PDB entry 1YQL | X-ray diffraction, 2.60 A resolution | chains C and A of the 3 polymer chains in the assembly

[Chain C]
Molecule: 12-nt DNA strand
Sequence (12 nucleotides; each row starts with the number of its first residue):
    18 GTCCAXGTCT AC
Modified residues: PPW (7-deaza-8-aza-2'-deoxyguanosine-5'-monophosphate) at position 23
Ion coordination: Ca2+ site 1 near DG24 (its only coordinating residue here); Ca2+ site 2: DC26 (shared with Cys-241(A), Leu-243(A), Val-246(A) of chain A)

[Chain A]
Protein: N-glycosylase/DNA lyase
Organism: Homo sapiens
Notes: EC 3.2.2.-; fragment: 8-oxoguanine DNA glycosylase
UniProtKB: O15527 (OGG1_HUMAN); residues 12-327 here = UniProt positions 12-327
Amino-acid sequence (319 residues; each row starts with the number of its first residue):
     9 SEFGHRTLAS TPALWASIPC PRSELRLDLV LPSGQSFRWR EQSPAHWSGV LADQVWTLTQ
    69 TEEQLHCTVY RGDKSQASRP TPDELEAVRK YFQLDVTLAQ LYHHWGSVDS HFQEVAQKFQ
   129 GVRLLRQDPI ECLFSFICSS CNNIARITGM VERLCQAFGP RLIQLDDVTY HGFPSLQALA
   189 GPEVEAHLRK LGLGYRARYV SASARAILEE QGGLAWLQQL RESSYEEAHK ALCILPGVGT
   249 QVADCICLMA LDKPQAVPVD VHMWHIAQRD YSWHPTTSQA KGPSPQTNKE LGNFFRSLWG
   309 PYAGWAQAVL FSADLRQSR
Disordered / not traced: 80-82, 326-327
Construct notes: cloning artifact (9-11); engineered mutation Cys-149 (Asn in O15527), Gln-249 (Lys in O15527)
Curated features (UniProtKB/Swiss-Prot):
  - binding site (DNA): Arg-154, Arg-204, His-270, Gln-287
  - binding site (8-oxoguanine): Pro-266, Asp-268, Gln-315, Phe-319
  - natural variant: Gly-12 (G12E: Found in a kidney cancer sample), Arg-46 (R46Q: Found in a clear cell renal cell carcinoma sample), Ala-85 (A85S: Found in a lung cancer sample), Arg-131 (R131Q: Found in a lung cancer sample), Arg-154 (R154H: Found in a gastric cancer sample), Ser-232 (S232T: Found in a kidney cancer sample)
  - mutagenesis: Asp-268 (D268E/Q: No effect on activity; D268N: Decreases activity about 65-fold)
Ion coordination: Ca2+: Cys-241, Leu-243, Val-246 (shared with DC26(C) of chain C)
Reported in the primary citation:
  - mutagenesis - K249Q: abolished catalytic activity (citing earlier work)
  - specificity-determining residues: Gly-42 (from molecular simulation)

[Chain C / chain A interface]
Pairs across the interface - 36 pairs, chain C then chain A:
  DA22(C) / Cys-149(A)  hydrogen bond to the base
  DA22(C) / Asn-150(A)  sugar contact
  DA22(C) / Asn-151(A)  hydrogen bond to the base
  DA22(C) / Arg-154(A)  base contact
  PPW_23(C) / Gly-42(A)  base contact
  PPW_23(C) / Phe-144(A)  base contact
  PPW_23(C) / Ser-147(A)  sugar contact
  PPW_23(C) / Asn-150(A)  sugar contact
  PPW_23(C) / Asn-151(A)  phosphate contact
  PPW_23(C) / Ile-152(A)  hydrogen bond to the phosphate
  PPW_23(C) / Gln-249(A)  hydrogen bond to the phosphate
  PPW_23(C) / Met-257(A)  base contact
  PPW_23(C) / Pro-266(A)  base contact
  PPW_23(C) / Asp-268(A)  base contact
  PPW_23(C) / His-270(A)  salt bridge to the phosphate
  PPW_23(C) / Met-271(A)  base contact
  PPW_23(C) / Gln-315(A)  base contact
  PPW_23(C) / Phe-319(A)  base contact
  DG24(C) / Ser-147(A)  phosphate contact
  DG24(C) / Ser-148(A)  hydrogen bond to the base
  DG24(C) / Cys-149(A)  hydrogen bond to the phosphate
  DG24(C) / Asn-150(A)  hydrogen bond to the phosphate
  DG24(C) / Tyr-203(A)  base contact
  DG24(C) / Gln-249(A)  sugar contact
  DG24(C) / Val-250(A)  phosphate contact
  DT25(C) / Gly-245(A)  phosphate contact
  DT25(C) / Val-246(A)  phosphate contact
  DT25(C) / Gly-247(A)  hydrogen bond to the phosphate
  DT25(C) / Thr-248(A)  phosphate contact
  DT25(C) / Gln-249(A)  hydrogen bond to the phosphate
  DT25(C) / Val-250(A)  hydrogen bond to the phosphate
  DC26(C) / Tyr-207(A)  hydrogen bond to the sugar
  DC26(C) / Leu-243(A)  phosphate contact
  DC26(C) / Pro-244(A)  phosphate contact
  DC26(C) / Gly-245(A)  hydrogen bond to the phosphate
  DC26(C) / Val-246(A)  phosphate contact
Also at the interface, not in a pair above, chain A (29 interface residues in all): Val-267, Val-269, Leu-323

[Summary]
5 residues of chain C and 29 residues of chain A are in contact; the contacts include 12 hydrogen bonds and 1
salt bridge. Polar contacts include DA22(C)/Cys-149(A), DA22(C)/Asn-151(A) and DG24(C)/Ser-148(A). From the
paper: K249Q of chain A abolishes catalytic activity; the specificity determinant Gly-42(A).
Chain C is a 12-nt DNA strand and chain A is N-glycosylase/DNA lyase (Homo sapiens); the structure,
Catalytically inactive hOGG1 crosslinked with 7-deaza-8-azaguanine containing DNA, was determined by X-ray
diffraction, deposited together with 1YQK, 1YQM and 1YQR.
